9ICP - chains T and A of the 3 polymer chains in the assembly; structure by X-ray diffraction, 3.10 A resolution.

== Chain T ==
Molecule: 7-nt DNA strand
Sequence (7 nucleotides; each row starts with the number of its first residue):
     2 CATCTGT

== Chain A ==
Protein: Protein (DNA polymerase beta (e.c.2.7.7.7))
Organism: Homo sapiens
Reference sequence: P06746 (DPOB_HUMAN); residues 2-335 here correspond to UniProt positions 1-334 (UniProt number = residue number - 1)
Chain sequence (335 residues; each row starts with the number of its first residue):
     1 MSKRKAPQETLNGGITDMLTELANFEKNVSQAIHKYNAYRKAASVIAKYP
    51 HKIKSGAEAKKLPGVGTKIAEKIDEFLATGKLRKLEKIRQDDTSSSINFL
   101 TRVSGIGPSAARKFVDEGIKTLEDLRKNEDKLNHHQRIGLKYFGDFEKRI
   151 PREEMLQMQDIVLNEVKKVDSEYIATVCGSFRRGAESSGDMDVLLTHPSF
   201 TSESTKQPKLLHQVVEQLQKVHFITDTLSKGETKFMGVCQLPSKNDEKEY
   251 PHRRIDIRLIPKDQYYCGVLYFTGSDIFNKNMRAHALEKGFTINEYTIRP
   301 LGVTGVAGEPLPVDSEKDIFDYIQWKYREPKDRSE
Not modelled in the structure: 1-8
Ion coordination: Na+ site 1: Lys60, Leu62; Na+ site 2: Thr101, Val103, Ile106 (shared with 1 residue of chain P)

== Chain T / chain A interface ==
Residue-residue contacts - 12 pairs, chain T then chain A:
  DC2(T) with Lys234(A), base contact
  DA3(T) with Thr233(A), phosphate contact; Lys234(A), phosphate contact
  DT4(T) with Ser229(A), phosphate contact; Lys230(A), phosphate contact; Gly231(A), phosphate contact; Glu232(A), hydrogen bond to the phosphate; Thr233(A), hydrogen bond to the phosphate; Lys234(A), hydrogen bond to the phosphate
  DC5(T) with Ser229(A), sugar contact; Lys230(A), hydrogen bond to the phosphate
  DT6(T) with Asn133(A), sugar contact
Also at the interface, not in a pair above, chain A (9 interface residues in all): His134, Tyr296

== In short ==
Chain T and chain A form an interface of 5 and 9 residues respectively, with 4 hydrogen bonds. Polar contacts
include DT4(T)-Glu232(A), DT4(T)-Thr233(A) and DT4(T)-Lys234(A). Thr101(A), Val103(A) and Ile106(A) form the
Na+ site 2. The Na+ site 1 is built by Lys60(A) and Leu62(A).
Chain T is a 7-nt DNA strand and chain A is Protein (DNA polymerase beta (e.c.2.7.7.7)) (Homo sapiens); the
structure, DNA polymerase beta (pol B) (e.c.2.7.7.7) complexed with six base pairs of DNA; soaked in the ...,
was determined by X-ray diffraction together with 1ZQT, 7ICE, 7ICF, 7ICG, 7ICH, 7ICI and 39 further entries
from the same study.
